PDB entry 3O6A | X-ray diffraction, 2.00 A resolution | chain A

== Chain A ==
Protein: Glucan 1,3-beta-glucosidase
Organism: Candida albicans
Notes: EC 3.2.1.58
Reference sequence: P29717 (EXG_CANAL); residues 2-400 here correspond to UniProt positions 40-438 (UniProt number = residue number + 38)
Chain sequence (399 residues; numbered 2 to 400; the number before each row is that of its first residue):
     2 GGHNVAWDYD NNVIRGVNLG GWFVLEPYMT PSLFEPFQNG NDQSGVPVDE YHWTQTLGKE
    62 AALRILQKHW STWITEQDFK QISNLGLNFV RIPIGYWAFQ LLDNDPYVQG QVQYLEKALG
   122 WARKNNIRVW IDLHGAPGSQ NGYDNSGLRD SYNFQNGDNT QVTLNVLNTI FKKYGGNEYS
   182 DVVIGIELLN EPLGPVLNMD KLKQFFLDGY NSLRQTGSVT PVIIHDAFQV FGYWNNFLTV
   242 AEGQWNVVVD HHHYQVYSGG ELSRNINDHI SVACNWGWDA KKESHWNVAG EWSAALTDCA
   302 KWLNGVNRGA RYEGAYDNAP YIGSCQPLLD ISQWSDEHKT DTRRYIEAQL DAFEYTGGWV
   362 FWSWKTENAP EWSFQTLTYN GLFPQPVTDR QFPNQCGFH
Disordered / not traced: 2-6
Sequence notes: engineered mutation Y144 (Phe182 in P29717), Y258 (Phe296 in P29717)
Disulfides: C275-C397, C300-C326

== In short ==
Chain A is Glucan 1,3-beta-glucosidase (Candida albicans); the structure, F144Y/F258Y Double Mutant of
Exo-beta-1,3-glucanase from Candida albicans at 2 A, was determined by X-ray diffraction (same publication as
3N9K, 2PC8 and 2PF0).
